3HKE - chains A and E of the 5 polymer chains in the assembly; structure by X-ray diffraction, 3.60 A resolution.

Chain A:
Name: Tubulin alpha chain
Source organism: Ovis aries
Amino-acid sequence (451 residues; row label = number of the first residue in the row):
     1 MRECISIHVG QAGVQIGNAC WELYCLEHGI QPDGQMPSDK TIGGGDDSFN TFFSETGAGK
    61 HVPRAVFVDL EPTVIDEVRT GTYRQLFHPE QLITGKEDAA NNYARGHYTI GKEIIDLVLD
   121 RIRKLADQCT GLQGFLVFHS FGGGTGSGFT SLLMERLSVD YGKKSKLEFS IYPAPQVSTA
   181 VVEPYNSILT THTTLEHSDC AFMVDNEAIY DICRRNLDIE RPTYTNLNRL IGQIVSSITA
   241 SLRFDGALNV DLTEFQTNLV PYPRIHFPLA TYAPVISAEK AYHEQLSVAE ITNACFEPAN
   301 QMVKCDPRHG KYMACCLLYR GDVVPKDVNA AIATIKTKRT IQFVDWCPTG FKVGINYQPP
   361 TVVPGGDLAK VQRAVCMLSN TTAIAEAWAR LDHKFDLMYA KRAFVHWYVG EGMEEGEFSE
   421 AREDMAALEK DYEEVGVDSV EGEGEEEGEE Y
Unresolved in the structure: 1, 38-46, 438-451
Ligand contacts:
  - GTP: Gly-10, Gln-11, Ala-12, Gln-15, Ile-16, Asp-69, Glu-71, Asp-98, Ala-99, Ala-100, Asn-101, Ser-140, Gly-142, Gly-143, Gly-144, Thr-145, Gly-146, Ile-171, Pro-173, Val-177, Ser-178, Thr-179, Glu-183, Asn-206, Tyr-224, Asn-228, Ile-231
  - T13 (2,3,4,5,6-pentafluoro-N-(3-fluoro-4-methoxyphenyl)benzenesulfonamide), molecule 1: Gln-176, Val-177, Ser-178
  - T13, molecule 2: Thr-179, Ala-180, Val-181

Chain E:
Name: Stathmin-4
Source organism: Rattus norvegicus
Notes: fragment: RB3 stathmin-like domain
Reference sequence: P63043 (STMN4_RAT); residues 5-145 here correspond to UniProt positions 49-189 (UniProt number = residue number + 44)
Amino-acid sequence (142 residues; each row starts with the number of its first residue):
     4 ADMEVIELNK CTSGQSFEVI LKPPSFDGVP EFNASLPRRR DPSLEEIQKK LEAAEERRKY
    64 QEAELLKHLA EKREHEREVI QKAIEENNNF IKMAKEKLAQ KMESNKENRE AHLAAMLERL
   124 QEKDKHAEEV RKNKELKEEA SR
Unresolved in the structure: 31-44, 142-145
Sequence notes: expression tag (4)
Curated features (UniProtKB/Swiss-Prot):
  - modified residue: Ser-46 (Phosphoserine)

How chain A and chain E interact:
Residue-residue contacts - 55 pairs, chain A then chain E:
  His-107(A) with Leu-54(E)
  Tyr-108(A) with Ala-57(E), hydrophobic
  Thr-109(A) with Arg-61(E), hydrogen bond
  Lys-112(A) with Glu-58(E), salt bridge
  Leu-152(A) with Leu-54(E), hydrophobic
  His-197(A) with Ser-46(E)
  Phe-244(A) with Ser-16(E)
  Asp-245(A) with Cys-14(E), hydrogen bond (backbone-side chain); Thr-15(E)
  Gly-246(A) with Cys-14(E); Gln-18(E)
  Ala-247(A) with Asn-12(E); Gln-18(E); Ser-19(E)
  Leu-248(A) with Ser-19(E)
  Pro-325(A) with Gln-18(E); Phe-20(E), hydrophobic
  Val-328(A) with Phe-20(E), hydrophobic
  Asn-329(A) with Met-6(E); Phe-20(E)
  Ala-333(A) with Ala-4(E), hydrogen bond (backbone-backbone); Met-6(E), hydrophobic
  Asp-345(A) with Pro-27(E); Ser-28(E)
  Trp-346(A) with Phe-29(E), hydrophobic
  Cys-347(A) with Pro-27(E)
  Pro-348(A) with Lys-25(E); Pro-27(E)
  Thr-349(A) with Val-22(E); Leu-24(E); Lys-25(E), hydrogen bond (side chain-backbone)
  Gly-350(A) with Val-22(E)
  Phe-351(A) with Glu-21(E); Val-22(E), hydrogen bond (backbone-backbone)
  Lys-352(A) with Leu-11(E); Phe-20(E); Glu-21(E), salt bridge
  Val-353(A) with Gln-18(E); Ser-19(E); Phe-20(E), hydrogen bond (backbone-backbone)
  Gly-354(A) with Gln-18(E)
  Ile-355(A) with Gly-17(E); Gln-18(E), hydrogen bond (backbone-backbone)
  Asn-356(A) with Ser-16(E), hydrogen bond
  Tyr-357(A) with Thr-15(E); Ser-16(E), hydrogen bond (backbone-backbone); Gly-17(E); Gln-18(E), hydrogen bond
  Val-409(A) with Gln-64(E)
  Gly-410(A) with Gln-64(E), hydrogen bond (backbone-side chain)
  Glu-411(A) with Arg-61(E), hydrogen bond (backbone-side chain)
  Gly-412(A) with Ala-57(E); Arg-60(E), hydrogen bond (backbone-side chain)
  Met-413(A) with Arg-60(E)
  Glu-414(A) with Arg-60(E), salt bridge
Interface residues without a listed pair, chain A (39 interface residues in all): Val-159, Ile-332, Lys-336, Thr-337, Gln-358
Interface residues without a listed pair, chain E (30 interface residues in all): Val-8, Ile-23, Leu-47, Glu-48, Lys-53

Summary:
39 residues of chain A and 30 residues of chain E are in contact; the contacts include 13 hydrogen bonds and 3
salt bridges. Polar pairs include Lys-112(A)/Glu-58(E), Lys-352(A)/Glu-21(E) and Glu-414(A)/Arg-60(E). Chain A
binds GTP and compound T13.
Chain A is Tubulin alpha chain (Ovis aries) and chain E is Stathmin-4 (Rattus norvegicus); the structure,
Tubulin-T138067: RB3 stathmin-like domain complex, was determined by X-ray diffraction together with 3HKB,
3HKC and 3HKD from the same study.
